3QES - chains A and P of the 3 polymer chains in the assembly; structure by X-ray diffraction, 1.98 A resolution.

== Chain A ==
Protein: DNA polymerase
Organism: Enterobacteria phage RB69
Notes: EC 2.7.7.7
Reference sequence: Q38087 (DPOL_BPR69); numbering as in UniProt (aligned over 1-903)
Sequence (903 residues; row label = number of the first residue in the row):
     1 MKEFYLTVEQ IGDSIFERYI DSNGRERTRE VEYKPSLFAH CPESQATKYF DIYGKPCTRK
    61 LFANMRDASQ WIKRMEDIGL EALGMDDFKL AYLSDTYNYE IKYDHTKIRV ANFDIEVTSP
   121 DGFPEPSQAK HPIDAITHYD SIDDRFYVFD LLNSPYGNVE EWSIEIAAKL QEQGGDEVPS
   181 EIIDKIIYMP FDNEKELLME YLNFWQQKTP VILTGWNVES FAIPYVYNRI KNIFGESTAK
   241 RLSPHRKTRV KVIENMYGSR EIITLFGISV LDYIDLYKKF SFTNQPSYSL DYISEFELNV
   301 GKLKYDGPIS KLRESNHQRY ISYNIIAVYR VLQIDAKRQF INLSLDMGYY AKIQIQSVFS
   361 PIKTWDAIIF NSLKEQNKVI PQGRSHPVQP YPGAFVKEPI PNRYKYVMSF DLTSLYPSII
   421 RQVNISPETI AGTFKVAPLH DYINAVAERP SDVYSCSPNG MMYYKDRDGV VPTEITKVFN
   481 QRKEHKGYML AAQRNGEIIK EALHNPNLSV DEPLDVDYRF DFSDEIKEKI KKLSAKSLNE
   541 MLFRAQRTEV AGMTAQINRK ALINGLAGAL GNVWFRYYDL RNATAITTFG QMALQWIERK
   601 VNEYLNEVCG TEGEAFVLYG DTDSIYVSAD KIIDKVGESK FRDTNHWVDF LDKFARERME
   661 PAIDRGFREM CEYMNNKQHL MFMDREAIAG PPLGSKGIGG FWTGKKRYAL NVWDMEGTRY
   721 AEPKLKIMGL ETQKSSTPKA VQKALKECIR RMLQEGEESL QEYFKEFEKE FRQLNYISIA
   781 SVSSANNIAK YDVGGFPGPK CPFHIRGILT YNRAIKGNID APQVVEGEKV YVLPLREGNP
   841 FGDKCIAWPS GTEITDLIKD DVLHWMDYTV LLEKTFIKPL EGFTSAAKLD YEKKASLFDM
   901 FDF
Not modelled in the structure: 903
Differences from the reference sequence: engineered mutation Ala222 (Asp in Q38087), Ala327 (Asp in Q38087), Ala561 (Leu in Q38087), Gly565 (Ser in Q38087), Ala567 (Tyr in Q38087)
Ion coordination: Ca2+ site 1 near Glu116 (its only coordinating residue here); Ca2+ site 2: Asp411, Leu412, Asp623 (together with 2'-deoxyguanosine-5'-triphosphate); Ca2+ site 3: Asp411, Asp623 (together with 2'-deoxyguanosine-5'-triphosphate); Ca2+ site 4: Asn505, Asn507, Lys531; Ca2+ site 5: Glu660, Asp684
Residues lining bound ligands: 2'-deoxyguanosine-5'-triphosphate (DGT): Asp411, Leu412, Thr413, Ser414, Leu415, Tyr416, Pro417, Arg482, Lys486, Lys560, Asn564, Gly565, Gly568, Thr622, Asp623
Curated features (UniProtKB/Swiss-Prot):
  - region: Thr248 to Thr264 (Beta hairpin), Lys705 to Tyr708 (Binding of DNA in B-conformation), Leu897 to Phe903 (Interaction with the polymerase clamp)
  - binding site (Mg(2+)): Asp114, Glu116, Asp411, Leu412, Asp623
  - binding site (substrate): Ser414 to Tyr416, Arg482, Lys560
  - site: Asp621 (Optimization of metal coordination by the polymerase active site), Lys706 (Optimization of metal coordination by the polymerase active site), Asp714 (Essential for viral replication)
  - mutagenesis: Leu415 (L415A/G: Decreases base selectivity by several hundred fold; L415G/F: Increased misinsertion, increased mismatch extension and inefficient proofreading; L415M: No effect on base selectivity), Asp621 (D621A: Drastic decrease in the efficiency of incorporation of dGMP), Lys706 (K706A: Almost complete loss of polymerase activity), Asp714 (D714A: Complete loss of viral replication)
From the paper describing this entry:
  - mutagenesis - L561A/S565G/Y567A (2,000 fold): increased catalytic activity on dAMP opposite dF
  - mutagenesis - Y567A: increased catalytic activity on dAMP opposite to dF
  - mutagenesis - S565G: unchanged catalytic activity on dAMP opposite dF
  - mutagenesis - L561A/Y567A, S565G/Y567A: increased catalytic activity

== Chain P ==
Molecule: 13-nt DNA strand
Sequence (13 nucleotides; row label = number of the first residue in the row):
   103 GCGGACTGCT TAC
Modified positions: DOC (2',3'-dideoxycytidine-5'-monophosphate) at position 115

== Interface between chain A and chain P ==
Pairs across the interface (28):
  Asn284(A) - DT112(P)  sugar contact
  Asn284(A) - DT113(P)  hydrogen bond to the phosphate
  Asp621(A) - DOC_115(P)  phosphate contact
  Thr622(A) - DOC_115(P)  sugar contact
  Lys706(A) - DA114(P)  hydrogen bond to the base
  Tyr708(A) - DOC_115(P)  hydrogen bond to the phosphate
  Met728(A) - DA114(P)  phosphate contact
  Met728(A) - DOC_115(P)  phosphate contact
  Gly729(A) - DT113(P)  phosphate contact
  Gly729(A) - DA114(P)  hydrogen bond to the phosphate
  Gln733(A) - DT113(P)  sugar contact
  Gln733(A) - DA114(P)  phosphate contact
  Lys734(A) - DT113(P)  phosphate contact
  Ser735(A) - DT112(P)  phosphate contact
  Ser735(A) - DT113(P)  hydrogen bond to the phosphate
  Ser736(A) - DT112(P)  sugar contact
  Ser783(A) - DC111(P)  sugar contact
  Ser783(A) - DT112(P)  phosphate contact
  Ser784(A) - DC111(P)  phosphate contact
  Ser784(A) - DT112(P)  hydrogen bond to the phosphate
  Ala785(A) - DC111(P)  phosphate contact
  Asn786(A) - DC111(P)  hydrogen bond to the phosphate
  Lys790(A) - DG110(P)  salt bridge to the phosphate
  Tyr791(A) - DT109(P)  hydrogen bond to the phosphate
  Tyr791(A) - DG110(P)  hydrogen bond to the phosphate
  Pro802(A) - DG110(P)  sugar contact
  His804(A) - DG110(P)  phosphate contact
  His804(A) - DC111(P)  salt bridge to the phosphate
Other interface residues (no listed pair), chain A (23 interface residues in all): Asp623, Tyr626, Ile727, Val782

== In short ==
The interface between chain A and chain P involves 23 residues on one side and 7 on the other; the contacts
include 9 hydrogen bonds and 2 salt bridges. Polar pairs include Lys706(A)-DA114(P), Asn284(A)-DT113(P) and
Tyr708(A)-DOC_115(P). From the paper: L561A/Y567A and S565G/Y567A of chain A increase catalytic activity;
L561A/S565G/Y567A of chain A increase catalytic activity on dAMP opposite dF; 5 substitutions were tested in
all.
Here chain A is DNA polymerase (Enterobacteria phage RB69) and chain P is a 13-nt DNA strand. Entry 3QES (RB69
DNA Polymerase (L561A/S565G/Y567A) Ternary Complex with dGTP Opposite Difluorotoluene Nucleoside) was
determined by X-ray diffraction together with 3QEI and 3QER from the same study.
